PDB entry 6REU | electron microscopy, 4.20 A resolution (low resolution: residue-level contacts below are approximate; hydrogen-bond / salt-bridge calls are withheld) | chains P and V of the 20 polymer chains in the assembly

Chain P:
Protein: Mitochondrial ATP synthase subunit OSCP
Organism: Polytomella sp. Pringsheim 198.80
Reference sequence: D8V7I1 (D8V7I1_9CHLO); residue numbers follow UniProt; this construct covers 1-229
Amino-acid sequence (229 residues; numbered 1 to 229; the number before each row is that of its first residue):
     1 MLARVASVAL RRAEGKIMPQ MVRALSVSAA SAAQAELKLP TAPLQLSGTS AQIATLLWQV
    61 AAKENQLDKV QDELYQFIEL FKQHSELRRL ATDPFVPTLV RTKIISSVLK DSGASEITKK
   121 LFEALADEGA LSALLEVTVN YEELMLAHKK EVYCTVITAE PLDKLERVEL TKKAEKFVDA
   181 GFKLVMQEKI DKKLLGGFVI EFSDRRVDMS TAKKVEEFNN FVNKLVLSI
Unresolved in the structure: 1-36, 151-229

Chain V:
Protein: ATP synthase subunit alpha
Organism: Polytomella sp. Pringsheim 198.80
Reference sequence: A0ZW40 (A0ZW40_9CHLO); residues 1-562 here = UniProt positions 1-562
Amino-acid sequence (562 residues; numbered 1 to 562; the number before each row is that of its first residue):
     1 MRSPAAFVAR SGLFKASLGQ SNWAQKAEQM MASVTRTFAA DAKALDELRK PKFSSKYLIQ
    61 HVSQKLIPAV KEWEKSYQPP VIHLGRVLSV GDGIARVYGL KSVQAGELVC FDSGVKGMAL
   121 NLQADHVGVV VFGNDSVIHQ GDLVYRTGQI VNVPIGPGTL GRVTDGLGQP IDGKGPLTNV
   181 RSSLVEVKAP GIIARQSVRE PLFTGVKAVD ALVPIGRGQR ELIIGDRQTG KTAVAIDAII
   241 HQKNCNEQVP KAQRVYCVYV AVGQKRSTVA QLVKLFTQTG AMRYTIMVSA TASDAAPLQF
   301 LAPYSGCAMA EYFRDTGKHG LIIYDDLSKQ SVAYRQMSLL LRRPPGREAF PGDVFYLHSR
   361 LLERAAKLSK ELGGGSLTAF PVIETQAGDV SAYIATNVIS ITDGQIFLET ELFYKGIRPA
   421 LNVGLSVSRV GSAAQFPGMK QVAGTLKLEL AQYREVAAFA QFGSDLDAAT QYVLERGARL
   481 TEMLKQKQFA PIPIERQTVA VYAATKGFLD KVRVQDIVAA EEAVISQVNP AVFKILKANG
   541 KITPALDAHL KAELRKVKLP GA
Unresolved in the structure: 1-42
Differences from the reference sequence: conflict R266 (Lys in A0ZW40)
Metal / ion sites: Mg2+: T232 (together with ATP)
Residues lining bound ligands: ATP (adenosine-5'-triphosphate): D226, R227, Q228, T229, G230, K231, T232, A233, Q264, D326, F413, R418, P419, Q486, K487, Q488

Interface between chain P and chain V:
Residue-residue contacts - 42 pairs, chain P then chain V:
  L37(P) - W73(V)
  K38(P) - W73(V)
  L39(P) - W73(V)
  T49(P) - F53(V)
  T49(P) - K56(V)
  S50(P) - P51(V)
  Q52(P) - I59(V)
  I53(P) - I59(V)
  L56(P) - I59(V)
  L56(P) - S63(V)
  L56(P) - L66(V)
  L57(P) - L66(V)
  V60(P) - V70(V)
  E64(P) - A69(V)
  E64(P) - V70(V)
  E64(P) - K71(V)
  F81(P) - A44(V)
  F81(P) - L48(V)
  K82(P) - A44(V)
  R88(P) - A44(V)
  A91(P) - L48(V)
  E116(P) - A69(V)
  I117(P) - L66(V)
  I117(P) - A69(V)
  K120(P) - K65(V)
  L121(P) - V62(V)
  L121(P) - L66(V)
  A124(P) - V62(V)
  A124(P) - K65(V)
  D127(P) - H61(V)
  D127(P) - K65(V)
  E128(P) - S55(V)
  E128(P) - L58(V)
  E128(P) - H61(V)
  A130(P) - L58(V)
  L131(P) - L48(V)
  S132(P) - L48(V)
  S132(P) - K50(V)
  S132(P) - K52(V)
  L135(P) - L45(V)
  L135(P) - L48(V)
  E136(P) - P51(V)
Interface residues without a listed pair, chain P (33 interface residues in all): K63, T92, E123, L125, G129, A133
Interface residues without a listed pair, chain V (24 interface residues in all): E47, R49, P68, E72

In short:
Chain P and chain V form an interface of 33 and 24 residues respectively. Chain V binds ATP.
Chain P is Mitochondrial ATP synthase subunit OSCP and chain V is ATP synthase subunit alpha, both from
Polytomella sp. Pringsheim 198.80; the structure, Cryo-EM structure of Polytomella F-ATP synthase, Rotary
substate 3C, focussed refinement of F1 head and rotor, was determined by electron microscopy together with
6RD4, 6RD5, 6RD6, 6RD7, 6RD8, 6RD9 and 46 further entries from the same study.
